Entry 2HOI (X-ray diffraction, 2.60 A resolution); this record covers chains A and H of the 8 polymer chains in the assembly.

Chain A (and H):
Molecule: Recombinase Cre
Organism: Enterobacteria phage P1
Notes: chain H of this document is another copy of the same molecule, construct and numbering; everything in this record applies to it too
UniProt: P06956 (RECR_BPP1); residue numbers follow UniProt; this construct covers 1-343
Amino-acid sequence (343 residues; row label = number of the first residue in the row):
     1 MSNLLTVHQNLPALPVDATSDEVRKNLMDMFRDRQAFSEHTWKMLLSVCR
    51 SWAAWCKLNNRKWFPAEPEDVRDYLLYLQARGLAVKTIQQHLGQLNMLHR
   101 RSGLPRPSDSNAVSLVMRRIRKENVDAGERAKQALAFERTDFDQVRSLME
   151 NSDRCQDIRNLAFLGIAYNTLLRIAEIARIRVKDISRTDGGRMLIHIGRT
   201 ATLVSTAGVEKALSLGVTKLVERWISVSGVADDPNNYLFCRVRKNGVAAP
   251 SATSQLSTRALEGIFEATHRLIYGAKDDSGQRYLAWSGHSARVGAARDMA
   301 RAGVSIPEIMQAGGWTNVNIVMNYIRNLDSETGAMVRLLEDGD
Disordered / not traced: 1-19, 342-343
Sequence notes: engineered mutation Ala-201 (Lys in P06956)
UniProt features mapped onto this chain:
  - active site: Arg-173, His-289, Arg-292, Trp-315, Tyr-324 (O-(3'-phospho-DNA)-tyrosine intermediate)

Chain A / chain H interface:
Pairs across the interface - 71 pairs, chain A then chain H:
  Glu-69(A) / Lys-25(H)  salt bridge
  Glu-69(A) / Asp-29(H)
  Glu-69(A) / Arg-32(H)  salt bridge
  Arg-72(A) / Arg-32(H)
  Arg-72(A) / Asp-33(H)  salt bridge
  Val-85(A) / Thr-206(H)
  Ala-112(A) / Arg-32(H)
  Ala-112(A) / Asp-33(H)
  Leu-115(A) / Asp-29(H)
  Leu-115(A) / Asp-33(H)
  Leu-115(A) / Ala-36(H)
  Leu-115(A) / Phe-37(H)  hydrophobic
  Leu-115(A) / Arg-101(H)
  Val-116(A) / Asp-33(H)
  Arg-118(A) / Ala-36(H)  hydrogen bond (side chain-backbone)
  Arg-118(A) / Phe-37(H)
  Arg-118(A) / Arg-101(H)
  Arg-119(A) / Arg-32(H)
  Arg-119(A) / Asp-33(H)  salt bridge
  Arg-119(A) / Gln-35(H)
  Arg-119(A) / Ala-36(H)
  Arg-121(A) / Val-204(H)  hydrogen bond (side chain-backbone)
  Lys-122(A) / Gln-35(H)  hydrogen bond (side chain-backbone)
  Lys-122(A) / Phe-37(H)  hydrogen bond (side chain-backbone)
  Lys-122(A) / Ser-38(H)
  Lys-122(A) / Val-204(H)
  Glu-123(A) / Gln-35(H)  hydrogen bond
  Val-125(A) / Gly-198(H)
  Val-125(A) / Val-204(H)  hydrophobic
  Val-125(A) / Ser-205(H)
  Val-125(A) / Thr-206(H)
  Asp-126(A) / Arg-199(H)  salt bridge
  Ala-127(A) / Lys-183(H)
  Glu-129(A) / Thr-206(H)
  Arg-130(A) / His-196(H)  hydrogen bond
  Arg-130(A) / Thr-206(H)
  Arg-130(A) / Glu-210(H)  salt bridge
  Ala-131(A) / Thr-206(H)  hydrogen bond (backbone-backbone)
  Ala-131(A) / Ala-207(H)
  Arg-301(A) / Asp-189(H)  salt bridge
  Arg-326(A) / Ala-207(H)  hydrogen bond (side chain-backbone)
  Arg-326(A) / Gly-208(H)  hydrogen bond (side chain-backbone)
  Arg-326(A) / Val-209(H)
  Arg-326(A) / Glu-210(H)
  Asn-327(A) / Thr-188(H)
  Asn-327(A) / Leu-194(H)
  Asp-329(A) / Thr-188(H)  hydrogen bond
  Asp-329(A) / Asp-189(H)
  Asp-329(A) / Gly-190(H)  hydrogen bond (side chain-backbone)
  Asp-329(A) / Arg-192(H)  salt bridge
  Thr-332(A) / Ala-212(H)
  Gly-333(A) / Glu-308(H)
  Ala-334(A) / Met-299(H)  hydrophobic
  Ala-334(A) / Val-304(H)  hydrophobic
  Ala-334(A) / Glu-308(H)  hydrogen bond (backbone-side chain)
  Met-335(A) / Tyr-168(H)  hydrophobic
  Met-335(A) / Asn-169(H)
  Met-335(A) / Leu-171(H)  hydrophobic
  Met-335(A) / Met-299(H)  hydrophobic
  Val-336(A) / Arg-192(H)
  Val-336(A) / Ala-212(H)
  Arg-337(A) / Glu-308(H)  salt bridge
  Leu-338(A) / Arg-139(H)  hydrogen bond (backbone-side chain)
  Leu-338(A) / Met-299(H)  hydrophobic
  Leu-339(A) / Arg-139(H)
  Leu-339(A) / Tyr-168(H)  hydrophobic
  Leu-339(A) / Asn-169(H)
  Leu-339(A) / Ser-214(H)
  Glu-340(A) / Arg-192(H)  salt bridge
  Glu-340(A) / Ser-214(H)
  Glu-340(A) / Leu-215(H)  hydrogen bond (side chain-backbone)
Other interface residues (no listed pair), chain A (34 interface residues in all): Asn-111, Met-322, Asn-323, Leu-328
Other interface residues (no listed pair), chain H (44 interface residues in all): Met-30, Phe-142, Leu-213, Val-217, Ala-295, Asp-298, Ala-302, Gln-311, Ala-312

Overview:
34 residues of chain A and 44 residues of chain H are in contact; the contacts include 14 hydrogen bonds and
10 salt bridges. Polar contacts include Glu-69(A)/Lys-25(H), Glu-69(A)/Arg-32(H) and Arg-72(A)/Asp-33(H).
Curated annotation (UniProt) lists 5 active-site residues on chain A.
Both chains are Recombinase Cre (Enterobacteria phage P1). Entry 2HOI (Crystal structure of the tetrameric
pre-cleavage synaptic complex in the cre-loxp site-specific recombination) was determined by X-ray diffraction
together with 2HOF from the same study.
